Entry 3PSC (X-ray diffraction, 2.67 A resolution); this record covers chains B and G of the 3 polymer chains in the assembly.

[Chain B]
Name: Guanine nucleotide-binding protein G(I)/G(S)/G(T) subunit beta-1
Source organism: Bos taurus
Reference sequence: P62871 (GBB1_BOVIN); numbering as in UniProt (aligned over 1-340)
Sequence (340 residues; each row starts with the number of its first residue):
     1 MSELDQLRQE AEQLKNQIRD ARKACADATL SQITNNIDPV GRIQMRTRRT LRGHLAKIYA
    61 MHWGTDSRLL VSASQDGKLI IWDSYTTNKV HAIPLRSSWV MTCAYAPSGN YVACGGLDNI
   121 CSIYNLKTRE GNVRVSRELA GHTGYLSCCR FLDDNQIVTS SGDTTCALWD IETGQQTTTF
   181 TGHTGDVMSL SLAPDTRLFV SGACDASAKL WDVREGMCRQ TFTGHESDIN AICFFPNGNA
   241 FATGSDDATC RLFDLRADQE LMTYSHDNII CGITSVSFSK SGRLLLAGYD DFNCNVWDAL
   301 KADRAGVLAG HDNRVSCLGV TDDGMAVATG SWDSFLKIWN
Disordered / not traced: 1
Curated features (UniProtKB/Swiss-Prot):
  - modified residue: Ser2 (N-acetylserine), His266 (Phosphohistidine)

[Chain G]
Name: Guanine nucleotide-binding protein G(I)/G(S)/G(O) subunit gamma-2
Source organism: Bos taurus
Reference sequence: P63212 (GBG2_BOVIN); numbering as in UniProt (aligned over 1-68)
Sequence (74 residues; row label = number of the first residue in the row; numbers below 1 keep their minus sign (His-5 is residue -5)):
    -5 HHHHHHMASN NTASIAQARK LVEQLKMEAN IDRIKVSKAA ADLMAYCEAH AKEDPLLTPV
    55 PASENPFREK KFFC
Disordered / not traced: -5 to 7
Modified / non-standard residues: Cys68 (o-methylcysteine; CMT)
Construct notes: expression tag (-5 to 0)
Curated features (UniProtKB/Swiss-Prot):
  - modified residue: Ala2 (N-acetylalanine)

[How chain B and chain G interact]
Contacting residue pairs - 75 pairs, chain B then chain G:
  Leu4(B) with Ser8(G); Ile9(G), hydrophobic
  Glu10(B) with Val16(G)
  Ala11(B) with Leu15(G), hydrophobic; Leu19(G)
  Leu14(B) with Leu19(G), hydrophobic
  Ile18(B) with Ala23(G), hydrophobic
  Ala21(B) with Arg27(G)
  Arg22(B) with Arg27(G)
  Ala24(B) with Lys29(G)
  Cys25(B) with Arg27(G); Ile28(G); Lys29(G); Val30(G), hydrogen bond (backbone-backbone)
  Asp27(B) with Lys29(G); Val30(G), hydrogen bond (side chain-backbone); Ser31(G), hydrogen bond
  Ala28(B) with Val30(G)
  Leu30(B) with Ala34(G), hydrophobic
  Ile33(B) with Ser31(G); Ala34(G), hydrophobic; Ala35(G); Met38(G)
  Ile37(B) with Met38(G), hydrophobic
  Val40(B) with Leu51(G), hydrophobic
  Ile43(B) with Leu50(G)
  Met45(B) with Leu50(G), hydrophobic
  Arg48(B) with Phe61(G); Arg62(G)
  Arg49(B) with Pro60(G), hydrogen bond (side chain-backbone); Phe61(G)
  Arg68(B) with Cys68(G)
  Ser84(B) with Phe61(G)
  Tyr85(B) with Pro60(G); Phe61(G), hydrophobic; Phe67(G), hydrophobic
  Cys218(B) with Gln18(G), hydrogen bond (backbone-side chain)
  Arg219(B) with Glu22(G)
  Gln220(B) with Ile25(G)
  Thr221(B) with Glu22(G), hydrogen bond
  Phe235(B) with Leu37(G), hydrophobic; Tyr40(G), hydrophobic; Cys41(G), hydrophobic
  Pro236(B) with Tyr40(G), hydrophobic
  Asn237(B) with Tyr40(G)
  Ala240(B) with Leu37(G), hydrophobic
  Leu252(B) with Leu37(G), hydrophobic
  Asp254(B) with Ala33(G)
  Arg256(B) with Arg27(G); Ile28(G), hydrogen bond (backbone-backbone); Asp36(G), salt bridge
  Ala257(B) with Ile28(G); Ala33(G), hydrophobic
  Asp258(B) with Arg27(G), salt bridge
  Leu261(B) with Val30(G), hydrophobic; Leu37(G), hydrophobic
  Ser279(B) with Asp48(G), hydrogen bond
  Lys280(B) with Glu47(G); Asp48(G), hydrogen bond (backbone-side chain)
  Ser281(B) with Tyr40(G); Cys41(G); His44(G); Asp48(G), hydrogen bond; Leu51(G)
  Gly282(B) with Cys41(G)
  Arg283(B) with Cys41(G); Leu51(G)
  Asp323(B) with Pro49(G)
  Gly324(B) with Pro49(G); Leu50(G)
  Met325(B) with Glu58(G)
  Ala326(B) with Phe61(G), hydrophobic
  Val327(B) with Leu50(G), hydrophobic
  Asn340(B) with Asn59(G), hydrogen bond; Arg62(G), hydrogen bond
Interface residues without a listed pair, chain B (57 interface residues in all): Leu7, Arg8, Gln17, Ala26, Thr34, Lys209, Gln259, Leu284, Leu300, Ile338
Interface residues without a listed pair, chain G (38 interface residues in all): Arg13, Ala45, Val54

[Overview]
Chain B and chain G form an interface of 57 and 38 residues respectively, with 12 hydrogen bonds and 2 salt
bridges. Polar pairs include Arg256(B)-Asp36(G), Asp258(B)-Arg27(G) and Asp27(B)-Val30(G).
Here chain B is Guanine nucleotide-binding protein G(I)/G(S)/G(T) subunit beta-1 and chain G is Guanine
nucleotide-binding protein G(I)/G(S)/G(O) subunit gamma-2, both from Bos taurus. Entry 3PSC (Bovine GRK2 in
complex with Gbetagamma subunits) was determined by X-ray diffraction (same publication as 3PVU and 3PVW).
